5GIS - chains L and C of the 3 polymer chains in the assembly; structure by X-ray diffraction, 1.93 A resolution.

== Chain L ==
Molecule: Light chain of Fab fragment
Organism: Mus musculus
Notes: antibody fragment or engineered binder
Amino-acid sequence (234 residues; each row starts with the number of its first residue; numbers below 1 keep their minus sign (Met-19 is residue -19)):
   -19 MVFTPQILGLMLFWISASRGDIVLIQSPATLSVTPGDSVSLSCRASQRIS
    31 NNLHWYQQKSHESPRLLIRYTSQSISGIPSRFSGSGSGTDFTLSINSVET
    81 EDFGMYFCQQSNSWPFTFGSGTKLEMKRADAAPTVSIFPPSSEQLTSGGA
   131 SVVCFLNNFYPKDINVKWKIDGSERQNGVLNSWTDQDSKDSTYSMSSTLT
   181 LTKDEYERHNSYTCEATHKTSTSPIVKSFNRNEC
Not modelled in the structure: -19 to 0, 212-214
Cystine bridges: Cys23-Cys88, Cys134-Cys194

== Chain C ==
Molecule: Thr-lys-pro-ile-thr-ile-gly-ser-his-ala-his-gly-asp-gln-tyr-lys
Amino-acid sequence (16 residues; numbered 165 to 180; the number before each row is that of its first residue):
   165 TKPITIGSHAHGDQYK
Not modelled in the structure: 165-166, 177-180

== How chain L and chain C interact ==
Residue-residue contacts - 17 pairs, chain L then chain C:
  His34(L) with Ile170(C)
  Tyr36(L) with Ile170(C)
  Leu46(L) with Ile170(C), hydrophobic; Gly171(C)
  Arg49(L) with Thr169(C); Ile170(C), hydrogen bond (side chain-backbone); Gly171(C); Ser172(C); His175(C), hydrogen bond (side chain-backbone); Gly176(C), hydrogen bond (side chain-backbone)
  Tyr50(L) with Ile168(C); Thr169(C); Ile170(C), hydrogen bond (side chain-backbone)
  Ile55(L) with His175(C)
  Ser56(L) with His175(C)
  Ser91(L) with Ile170(C)
  Phe96(L) with Ile168(C), hydrophobic
Interface residues without a listed pair, chain L (10 interface residues in all): Gln89

== Overview ==
The interface between chain L and chain C involves 10 residues on one side and 7 on the other; the contacts
include 4 hydrogen bonds. Polar contacts include Arg49(L)-Ile170(C), Arg49(L)-His175(C) and
Arg49(L)-Gly176(C).
Chain L is Light chain of Fab fragment (Mus musculus) and chain C is
Thr-lys-pro-ile-thr-ile-gly-ser-his-ala-his-gly-asp-gln-tyr-lys; the structure, Crystal structure of a Fab
fragment with its ligand peptide, was determined by X-ray diffraction, deposited together with 5GIR.
